PDB entry 6YOS | X-ray diffraction, 2.75 A resolution | chains A and C of the 3 polymer chains in the assembly

Chain A:
Protein: 14-3-3 protein zeta/delta
Organism: Homo sapiens
UniProtKB: P63104 (1433Z_HUMAN); residues 1-230 here = UniProt positions 1-230
Amino-acid sequence (235 residues; numbered -4 to 230; the number before each row is that of its first residue; numbers below 1 keep their minus sign (Gly-4 is residue -4)):
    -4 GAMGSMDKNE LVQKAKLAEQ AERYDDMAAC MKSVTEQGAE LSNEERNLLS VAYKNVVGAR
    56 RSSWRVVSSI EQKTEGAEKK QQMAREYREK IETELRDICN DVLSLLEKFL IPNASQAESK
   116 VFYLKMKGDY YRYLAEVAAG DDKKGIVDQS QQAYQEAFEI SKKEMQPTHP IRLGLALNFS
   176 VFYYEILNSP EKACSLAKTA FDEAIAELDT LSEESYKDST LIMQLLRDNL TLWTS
Unresolved in the structure: -4 to 0, 69-74
Differences from the reference sequence: expression tag (-4 to 0)

Chain C:
Protein: Glucocorticoid receptor
UniProtKB: P04150 (GCR_HUMAN); residue numbers follow UniProt; this construct covers 518-528, 611-623
Amino-acid sequence (31 residues; row label = number of the first residue in the row; note: 75 numbers in that range are skipped by the numbering (no residue carries them; nothing is unmodelled there)):
   518 KTIVPATLPQ L
   604 TPGGGGGRSY RQSSANLLCF
Unresolved in the structure: 518-519, 604-612, 622-623
Differences from the reference sequence: linker (606-610)
Modified positions: Thr524 (phosphothreonine; TPO); Ser617 (phosphoserine; SEP)
What the authors report for this chain:
  - post-translational modification sites: Thr524, Ser617
  - conformationally variable residues: Pro526
  - mutagenesis - K518A (6-fold), R614A (12-fold): decreased binding to 14-3-3 protein zeta/delta (chain A)
  - mutagenesis - T524A/S617A: decreased binding to 14-3-3

Interface between chain A and chain C:
Pairs across the interface - 21 pairs, chain A then chain C:
  Lys49(A) with Ser617(C); Asn619(C); Leu621(C)
  Asn50(A) with Leu621(C)
  Arg56(A) with Gln615(C), hydrogen bond; Ser617(C)
  Lys120(A) with Ala618(C); Asn619(C)
  Arg127(A) with Gln615(C); Ser617(C)
  Tyr128(A) with Ser617(C)
  Leu172(A) with Ser616(C); Ser617(C); Ala618(C)
  Asn173(A) with Ser617(C); Ala618(C), hydrogen bond (side chain-backbone)
  Val176(A) with Gln615(C); Ser616(C)
  Glu180(A) with Gln615(C)
  Leu220(A) with Ser616(C)
  Asn224(A) with Ser616(C), hydrogen bond
Other interface residues (no listed pair), chain A (18 interface residues in all): Ser45, Gly53, Asp124, Glu131, Gly169, Leu227
Other interface residues (no listed pair), chain C (9 interface residues in all): Tyr613, Arg614, Leu620
From the paper, about this interface:
  - hot spots on chain C (mutagenesis) - P526A (70-fold): decreased binding to 14-3-3 protein zeta/delta (chain A)

Summary:
Chain A and chain C form an interface of 18 and 9 residues respectively; the contacts include 3 hydrogen
bonds. Polar pairs include Arg56(A)-Gln615(C), Asn173(A)-Ala618(C) and Asn224(A)-Ser616(C). The paper reports
that K518A, R614A and P526A of chain C reduce binding to 14-3-3 protein zeta/delta (chain A); modification
sites Thr524(C) and Ser617(C).
Here chain A is 14-3-3 protein zeta/delta (Homo sapiens) and chain C is Glucocorticoid receptor. Entry 6YOS
(Binary complex of 14-3-3 zeta with Glucocorticoid Receptor (GR) pT524 pS617 peptide) was determined by X-ray
diffraction together with 6YMO and 6YO8 from the same study.
